9NIG - chains A and P of the 5 polymer chains in the assembly; structure by X-ray diffraction, 3.20 A resolution.

Chain A:
Protein: HLA class II histocompatibility antigen, DR alpha chain
From: Homo sapiens
Reference sequence: P01903 (DRA_HUMAN); residues 5-181 here correspond to UniProt positions 30-206 (UniProt number = residue number + 25)
Chain sequence (189 residues; numbered 1 to 189; the number before each row is that of its first residue):
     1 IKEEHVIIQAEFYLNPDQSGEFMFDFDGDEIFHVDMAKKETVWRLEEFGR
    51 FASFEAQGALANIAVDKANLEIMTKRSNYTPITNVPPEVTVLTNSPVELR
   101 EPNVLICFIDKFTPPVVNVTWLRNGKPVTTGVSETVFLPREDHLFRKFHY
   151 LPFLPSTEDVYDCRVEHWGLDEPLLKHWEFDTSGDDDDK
Unresolved in the structure: 1-2, 181-189
Disulfide bonds: Cys107-Cys163
Differences from the reference sequence: expression tag (1-4, 182-189)
Swiss-Prot annotation at these positions:
  - region: Glu179 to Asp181 (Connecting peptide)
  - site: Gln9 (Self- and pathogen-derived peptide antigen), Gly49 (Self-peptide antigen), Phe51 (Self- and pathogen-derived peptide antigen), Ala52 (Self-peptide antigen), Ser53 (Self- and pathogen-derived peptide antigen), Glu55 (Pathogen-derived peptide antigen), Asn62 (Self- and pathogen-derived peptide antigen), Asn69 (Pathogen-derived peptide antigen), Arg76 (Self- and pathogen-derived peptide antigen)
  - glycosylation (N-linked (GlcNAc...) asparagine): Asn78, Asn118

Chain P:
Protein: Tenascin
Reference sequence: P24821 (TENA_HUMAN); numbering as in UniProt (aligned over 1013-1024)
Chain sequence (14 residues; row label = number of the first residue in the row):
  1013 DRYRLNYSLPTGKK
Unresolved in the structure: 1025-1026
Modified / non-standard residues: Arg1014 (citrulline; CIR); Arg1016 (citrulline; CIR)
Differences from the reference sequence: insertion (1025-1026)
Swiss-Prot annotation at these positions:
  - glycosylation: Asn1018 (N-linked (GlcNAc...) asparagine)

Chain A / chain P interface:
Residue-residue contacts (33; chain A residue first):
  Gln9(A) - Leu1017(P)
  Gln9(A) - Asn1018(P)  hydrogen bond (side chain-backbone)
  Glu11(A) - Ser1020(P)  hydrogen bond
  Phe22(A) - Leu1017(P)  hydrophobic
  Phe24(A) - Arg1016(P)
  Ile31(A) - Tyr1015(P)
  Trp43(A) - Tyr1015(P)  hydrophobic
  Phe51(A) - Asp1013(P)
  Ala52(A) - Asp1013(P)
  Ala52(A) - Tyr1015(P)  hydrophobic
  Ser53(A) - Asp1013(P)  hydrogen bond (backbone-backbone)
  Ser53(A) - Arg1014(P)
  Ser53(A) - Tyr1015(P)  hydrogen bond (backbone-backbone)
  Phe54(A) - Arg1014(P)
  Phe54(A) - Tyr1015(P)
  Phe54(A) - Arg1016(P)
  Glu55(A) - Arg1014(P)
  Gly58(A) - Leu1017(P)
  Ala59(A) - Leu1017(P)
  Asn62(A) - Leu1017(P)
  Asn62(A) - Asn1018(P)  hydrogen bond (side chain-backbone)
  Asn62(A) - Tyr1019(P)
  Asn62(A) - Ser1020(P)  hydrogen bond
  Val65(A) - Ser1020(P)
  Val65(A) - Leu1021(P)
  Val65(A) - Pro1022(P)  hydrophobic
  Asp66(A) - Ser1020(P)
  Asn69(A) - Leu1021(P)  hydrogen bond (side chain-backbone)
  Asn69(A) - Pro1022(P)
  Asn69(A) - Thr1023(P)
  Ile72(A) - Thr1023(P)
  Ile72(A) - Gly1024(P)
  Arg76(A) - Thr1023(P)
Also at the interface, not in a pair above, chain A (20 interface residues in all): Phe32

In short:
20 residues of chain A face 12 of chain P across their interface; the contacts include 7 hydrogen bonds. Polar
contacts include Gln9(A)-Asn1018(P), Glu11(A)-Ser1020(P) and Asn62(A)-Asn1018(P).
Chain A is HLA class II histocompatibility antigen, DR alpha chain (Homo sapiens) and chain P is Tenascin; the
structure, PB TCR in complex with HLA-DR4 presenting citrullinated Tenascin C peptide, was determined by X-ray
diffraction, deposited together with 9NIH and 9NII.
